6HW0 - chains H and I of the 28 polymer chains in the assembly; structure by X-ray diffraction, 2.80 A resolution.

== Chain H ==
Molecule: Proteasome subunit beta type-2
Source organism: Saccharomyces cerevisiae (strain ATCC 204508 / S288c)
Notes: EC 3.4.25.1
UniProtKB: P25043 (PSB2_YEAST); residues 1-232 here correspond to UniProt positions 30-261 (UniProt number = residue number + 29)
Sequence (232 residues; numbered 1 to 232; the number before each row is that of its first residue):
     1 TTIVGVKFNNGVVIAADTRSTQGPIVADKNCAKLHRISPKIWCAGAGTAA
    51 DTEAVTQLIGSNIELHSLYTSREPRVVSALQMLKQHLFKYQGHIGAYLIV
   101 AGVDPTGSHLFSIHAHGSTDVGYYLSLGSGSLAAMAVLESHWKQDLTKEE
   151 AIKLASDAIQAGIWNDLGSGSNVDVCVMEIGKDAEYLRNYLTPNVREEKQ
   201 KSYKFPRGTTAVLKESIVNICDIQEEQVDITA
Unresolved in the structure: 223-232
UniProt features mapped onto this chain:
  - active site: Thr1 (Nucleophile)
Glycans and other covalent adducts: compound GQQ linked to Thr1
Small-molecule neighbours: GQQ (N-[(2S)-1-[[(2S)-1-[[(2S)-1-[4-(aminomethyl)phenyl]-4-methylsulfonyl-butan-2-yl]amino]-4-methyl-1-oxidanylidene-pentan-2-yl]amino]-4-methyl-1-oxidanylidene-pentan-2-yl]pyrazine-2-carboxamide): Arg19, Ser20, Thr21, Gln22, Ala27, Cys31, Ala32, Lys33, His35, Gly45, Ala46, Gly47, Thr48, Ala49, Thr52, Glu53, Gly128, Ser129

== Chain I ==
Molecule: Proteasome subunit beta type-3
Source organism: Saccharomyces cerevisiae (strain ATCC 204508 / S288c)
Notes: EC 3.4.25.1
UniProtKB: P25451 (PSB3_YEAST); residues 0-204 here correspond to UniProt positions 1-205 (UniProt number = residue number + 1)
Sequence (205 residues; numbered 0 to 204; the number before each row is that of its first residue; numbering starts at 0):
     0 MSDPSSINGGIVVAMTGKDCVAIACDLRLGSQSLGVSNKFEKIFHYGHVF
    50 LGITGLATDVTTLNEMFRYKTNLYKLKEERAIEPETFTQLVSSSLYERRF
   100 GPYFVGPVVAGINSKSGKPFIAGFDLIGCIDEAKDFIVSGTASDQLFGMC
   150 ESLYEPNLEPEDLFETISQALLNAADRDALSGWGAVVYIIKKDEVVKRYL
   200 KMRQD
Unresolved in the structure: 0
UniProt features mapped onto this chain:
  - modified residue: Ser30 (Phosphoserine)
  - cross-link: Lys69 (Glycyl lysine isopeptide (Lys-Gly) (interchain with G-Cter in ubiquitin))
Ion coordination: Mg2+ site 1: Asp177, Ser180; Mg2+ site 2: Asp204 (shared with 2 residues of chain Y)
Small-molecule neighbours: GQQ (N-[(2S)-1-[[(2S)-1-[[(2S)-1-[4-(aminomethyl)phenyl]-4-methylsulfonyl-butan-2-yl]amino]-4-methyl-1-oxidanylidene-pentan-2-yl]amino]-4-methyl-1-oxidanylidene-pentan-2-yl]pyrazine-2-carboxamide): Asp124, Leu125, Cys128, Ile129, Asp130

== How chain H and chain I interact ==
Pairs across the interface (54):
  Ile25(H) - Asp143(I)
  Ile25(H) - Phe146(I)  hydrophobic
  Ala27(H) - Asp130(I)
  Ala27(H) - Phe146(I)  hydrophobic
  Asp28(H) - Asp130(I)
  Asp28(H) - Glu131(I)
  Lys29(H) - Glu150(I)  salt bridge
  Ala49(H) - Cys128(I)  hydrophobic
  Ala50(H) - Tyr95(I)
  Ala50(H) - Ile126(I)  hydrophobic
  Ala50(H) - Cys128(I)
  Asp51(H) - Tyr95(I)  hydrogen bond
  Asp51(H) - Arg98(I)  salt bridge
  Ala54(H) - Tyr95(I)
  Tyr90(H) - Phe99(I)  hydrophobic
  His93(H) - Arg98(I)  hydrogen bond (backbone-side chain)
  His93(H) - Phe99(I)
  Ile94(H) - Phe99(I)  hydrophobic
  Arg196(H) - Glu150(I)  hydrogen bond (side chain-backbone)
  Lys199(H) - Glu150(I)
  Lys199(H) - Ser151(I)
  Lys199(H) - Tyr153(I)  hydrogen bond (side chain-backbone)
  Ser202(H) - Glu154(I)  hydrogen bond
  Tyr203(H) - Ser151(I)
  Tyr203(H) - Leu152(I)  hydrophobic
  Lys204(H) - Glu154(I)
  Phe205(H) - Leu152(I)  hydrophobic
  Phe205(H) - Gln168(I)
  Arg207(H) - Glu160(I)
  Arg207(H) - Asp161(I)  salt bridge
  Gly208(H) - Glu164(I)
  Thr209(H) - Glu164(I)
  Thr210(H) - Glu164(I)  hydrogen bond
  Thr210(H) - Ser167(I)
  Thr210(H) - Gln168(I)  hydrogen bond
  Ala211(H) - Leu199(I)
  Ala211(H) - Lys200(I)  hydrogen bond (backbone-backbone)
  Val212(H) - Phe163(I)  hydrophobic
  Val212(H) - Tyr198(I)
  Leu213(H) - Tyr198(I)  hydrogen bond (backbone-backbone)
  Leu213(H) - Leu199(I)
  Leu213(H) - Lys200(I)
  Lys214(H) - Arg197(I)
  Lys214(H) - Tyr198(I)  hydrogen bond (backbone-backbone)
  Glu215(H) - Lys196(I)
  Glu215(H) - Arg197(I)  salt bridge
  Ser216(H) - Val195(I)
  Ser216(H) - Lys196(I)  hydrogen bond (backbone-backbone)
  Ile217(H) - Val194(I)
  Val218(H) - Val194(I)  hydrogen bond (backbone-backbone)
  Val218(H) - Val195(I)
  Val218(H) - Lys196(I)
  Ile220(H) - Val194(I)  hydrophobic
  Asp222(H) - Lys74(I)  salt bridge
Other interface residues (no listed pair), chain H (34 interface residues in all): Val26, Thr48, Asn219
Other interface residues (no listed pair), chain I (36 interface residues in all): His44, Gly46, Phe49, Asp124, Glu158, Leu171, Tyr187, Glu193

== Overview ==
34 residues of chain H face 36 of chain I across their interface; the contacts include 12 hydrogen bonds and 5
salt bridges. Polar contacts include Lys29(H)-Glu150(I), Asp51(H)-Arg98(I) and Arg207(H)-Asp161(I). Bound to
chain I: compound GQQ. Compound GQQ is covalently linked to Thr1(H).
Chain H is Proteasome subunit beta type-2 and chain I is Proteasome subunit beta type-3, both from
Saccharomyces cerevisiae (strain ATCC 204508 / S288c); the structure, Yeast 20S proteasome in complex with 7,
was determined by X-ray diffraction, deposited together with 6HTB, 6HTC, 6HTD, 6HTP, 6HTR, 6HUB and 30 further
entries.
